Entry 8X2L (electron microscopy, 2.99 A resolution); this record covers chains B and H of the 4 polymer chains in the assembly.

[Chain B]
Name: Cytochrome b-245 heavy chain
Source organism: Homo sapiens
Reference sequence: P04839 (CY24B_HUMAN); numbering as in UniProt (aligned over 1-570)
Sequence (570 residues; each row starts with the number of its first residue):
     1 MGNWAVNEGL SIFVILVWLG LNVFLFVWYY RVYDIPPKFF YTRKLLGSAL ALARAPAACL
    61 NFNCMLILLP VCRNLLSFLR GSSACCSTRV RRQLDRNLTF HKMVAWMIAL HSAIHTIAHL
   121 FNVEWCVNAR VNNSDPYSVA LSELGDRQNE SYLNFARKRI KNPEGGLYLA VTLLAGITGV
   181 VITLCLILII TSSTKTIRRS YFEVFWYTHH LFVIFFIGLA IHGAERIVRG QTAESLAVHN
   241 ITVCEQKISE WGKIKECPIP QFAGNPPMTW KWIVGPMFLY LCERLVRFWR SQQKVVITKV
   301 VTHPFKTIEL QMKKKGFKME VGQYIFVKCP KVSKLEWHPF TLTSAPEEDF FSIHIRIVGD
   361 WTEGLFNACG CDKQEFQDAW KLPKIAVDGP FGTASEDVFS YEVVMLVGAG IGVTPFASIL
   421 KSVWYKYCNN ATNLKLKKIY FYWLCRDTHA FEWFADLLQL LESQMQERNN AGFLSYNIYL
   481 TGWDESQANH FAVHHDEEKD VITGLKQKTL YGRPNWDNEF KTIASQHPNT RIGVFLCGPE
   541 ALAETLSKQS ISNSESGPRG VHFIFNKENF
Disordered / not traced: 1-7, 84-87, 373-380, 483-506, 569-570
Cystine bridges: Cys244-Cys257
Glycans and other covalent adducts: N-acetylglucosamine (NAG) linked to Asn132, Asn149, Asn240
Bound ions: heme Fe site 1: His101, His209; heme Fe site 2: His115, His222; Mg2+: Glu203, Asp360 (together with FAD)
Small-molecule neighbours:
  - FAD (flavin-adenine dinucleotide): Arg199, Ser200, Tyr201, Phe202, Glu203, Tyr324, Trp337, His338, Pro339, Phe340, Thr341, His354, Ile355, Arg356, Val358, Gly359, Asp360, Trp361, Thr362, Thr414
  - heme (HEM), molecule 1: Arg54, Ala57, Leu60, Asn61, Cys64, Ser112, His115, Thr116, His119, Ala175, Gly176, Gly179, Val180, Ile182, Thr183, Phe215, Leu219, His222, Gly223, Ala224, Glu225, Arg226, Ile227, Val228, Pro266, Pro267, Met268, Thr269
  - heme (HEM), molecule 2: Ile67, Leu68, Val71, Arg73, Leu98, His101, Lys102, Ala105, Leu186, Ile189, Ile190, Ser193, Arg198, Phe202, Phe205, Trp206, His209, His210, Phe212, Phe215, Phe216, Tyr280, Glu283, Arg284, Arg287, Phe326
Curated features (UniProtKB/Swiss-Prot):
  - binding site (heme b): His101, His115, Trp206, His209, His222, Arg226, Ile227, Met268, Tyr280, Arg287
  - binding site (FAD): Arg199, Ser200, Trp337, His338, Pro339, Thr341, His354, Arg356, Trp361, Thr362
  - binding site (NADPH): Ile411, Arg446, Thr481, Arg513
  - glycosylation (N-linked (GlcNAc...) asparagine): Asn132, Asn149, Asn240
  - cross-link (Glycyl lysine isopeptide (Lys-Gly)): Lys161 (interchain with G-Cter in ubiquitin), Lys255 (interchain with G-Cter in ubiquitin), Lys294 (interchain with G-Cter in ubiquitin), Lys299 (interchain with G-Cter in ubiquitin), Lys306 (interchain with G-Cter in ubiquitin), Lys328 (interchain with G-Cter in ubiquitin), Lys334 (interchain with G-Cter in ubiquitin), Lys381 (interchain with G-Cter in ubiquitin), Lys506 (interchain with G-Cter in ubiquitin), Lys567 (interchain with G-Cter in ubiquitin)
  - natural variant: Trp18 (W18C: In CGDX), Gly20 (G20R: In CGDX), Tyr41 (Y41D: In CGDX), Arg54 to Ala55 (deletion: In CGDX), Arg54 (R54M: In CGDX; R54S: In CGDX), Ala55 (A55D: In CGDX), Ala57 (A57E: In CGDX), Cys59 (C59R: In CGDX; C59W: In CGDX), His101 (H101R: In CGDX; H101Y: In CGDX), His119 (H119R: In CGDX), Ala156 (A156T: In CGDX), Thr178 (T178P: In IMD34), 42 further natural variant entries in UniProt
  - mutagenesis: Phe570 (F570A: Moderately decreases superoxide-generating NADPH oxidase activity; F570G: Moderately decreases superoxide-generating NADPH oxidase activity)
From the paper describing this entry:
  - post-translational modification sites: Asn132, Asn149
  - binding site for heme: Phe215
  - heme coordination: His101, His115, His209, His222

[Chain H]
Name: 7D5 Fab heavy chain
Source organism: Mus musculus
Notes: antibody fragment or engineered binder
Sequence (251 residues; each row starts with the number of its first residue; numbers below 1 keep their minus sign (Met-22 is residue -22)):
   -22 MKKNIAFLLA SMFVFSIATN AYADVQLQES GPGLVKPSQS LSLTCSVTGY SLTSGSFWSW
    38 IRQFPGNKLE WMGYITYDGT SHFNPSLKSR FSITRDTSKN QFFLKLNSVT TEDTATYYCT
    98 RDPYRYDAMD FWGQGTSVTV SSAKTTPPSV YPLAPGSAAQ TNSMVTLGCL VKGYFPEPVT
   158 VTWNSGSLSS GVHTFPAVLQ SDLYTLSSSV TVPSSTWPSE TVTCNVAHPA SSTKVDKKIV
   218 PRDLEHHHHH H
Disordered / not traced: -22 to 0, 120-228
Cystine bridges: Cys22-Cys96

[Interface between chain B and chain H]
Residue-residue contacts - 25 pairs, chain B then chain H:
  Ala140(B) - Arg102(H)
  Glu143(B) - Arg102(H)  salt bridge
  Glu143(B) - Tyr103(H)
  Arg147(B) - Arg102(H)  hydrogen bond (side chain-backbone)
  Arg147(B) - Asp104(H)  salt bridge
  Ile248(B) - Arg102(H)  hydrogen bond (backbone-side chain)
  Ser249(B) - Tyr101(H)
  Ser249(B) - Arg102(H)  hydrogen bond (backbone-backbone)
  Glu250(B) - Pro100(H)
  Trp251(B) - Arg102(H)
  Gly252(B) - Phe34(H)
  Gly252(B) - Tyr54(H)
  Lys253(B) - Gly32(H)
  Lys253(B) - Ser33(H)  hydrogen bond (backbone-backbone)
  Lys253(B) - Phe34(H)
  Lys253(B) - Asp99(H)  salt bridge
  Lys253(B) - Pro100(H)
  Lys253(B) - Tyr101(H)  hydrogen bond (side chain-backbone)
  Lys253(B) - Asp104(H)  salt bridge
  Ile254(B) - Ser31(H)
  Ile254(B) - Tyr54(H)  hydrogen bond (backbone-side chain)
  Lys255(B) - Thr30(H)
  Lys255(B) - Ser31(H)
  Lys255(B) - Tyr54(H)
  Lys255(B) - Asp55(H)  salt bridge
Also at the interface, not in a pair above, chain B (14 interface residues in all): Leu144, Pro258, Ile259

[Overview]
Chain B and chain H form an interface of 14 and 13 residues respectively, with 6 hydrogen bonds and 5 salt
bridges. Among the polar pairs are Glu143(B)-Arg102(H), Arg147(B)-Asp104(H) and Lys253(B)-Asp99(H). From the
paper: a binding site for heme at Phe215(B); heme coordination by His101(B), His115(B) and His209(B) among
others.
Chain B is Cytochrome b-245 heavy chain (Homo sapiens) and chain H is 7D5 Fab heavy chain (Mus musculus); the
structure, Structure of human phagocyte NADPH oxidase in the resting state in the presence of 2 mM ..., was
determined by electron microscopy.
